PDB entry 9B8V | electron microscopy, 4.00 A resolution | chains B and C of the 10 polymer chains in the assembly

Chain B (and C):
Molecule: Cellulose biosynthesis protein BcsG
Organism: Escherichia coli
Notes: chain C of this document is another copy of the same molecule, construct and numbering; everything in this record applies to it too
Reference sequence: P37659 (BCSG_ECOLI); numbering as in UniProt (aligned over 1-559)
Amino-acid sequence (567 residues; row label = number of the first residue in the row):
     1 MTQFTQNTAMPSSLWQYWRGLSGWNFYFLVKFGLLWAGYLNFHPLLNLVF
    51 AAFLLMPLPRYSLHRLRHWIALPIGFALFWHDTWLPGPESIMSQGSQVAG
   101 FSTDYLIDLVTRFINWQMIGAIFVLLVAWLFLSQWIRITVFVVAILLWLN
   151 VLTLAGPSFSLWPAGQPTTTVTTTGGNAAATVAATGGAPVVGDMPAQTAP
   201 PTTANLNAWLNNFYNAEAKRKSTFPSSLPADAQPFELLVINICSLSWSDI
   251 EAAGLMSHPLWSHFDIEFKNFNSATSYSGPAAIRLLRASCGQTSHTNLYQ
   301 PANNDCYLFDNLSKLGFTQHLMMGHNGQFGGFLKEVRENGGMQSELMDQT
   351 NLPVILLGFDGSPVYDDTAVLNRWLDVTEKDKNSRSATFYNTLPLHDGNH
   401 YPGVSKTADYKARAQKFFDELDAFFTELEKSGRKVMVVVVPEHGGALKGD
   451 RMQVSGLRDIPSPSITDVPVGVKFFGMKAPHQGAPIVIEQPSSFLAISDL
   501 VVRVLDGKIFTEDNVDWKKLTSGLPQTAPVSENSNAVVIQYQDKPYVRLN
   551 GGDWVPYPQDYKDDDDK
Not modelled in the structure: 1-18, 156-567 (chain C: 1-13, 156-567)
Construct notes: expression tag (560-567)

Chain B / chain C interface:
Contacting residue pairs - 13 pairs, chain B then chain C:
  Q117(B) - L45(C)
  G120(B) - V49(C)
  F123(B) - V49(C)
  F123(B) - A52(C)  hydrophobic
  F123(B) - F53(C)
  V124(B) - L48(C)  hydrophobic
  V124(B) - V49(C)  hydrophobic
  V127(B) - W18(C)  hydrophobic
  V127(B) - A52(C)
  F131(B) - W18(C)  hydrophobic
  Q134(B) - L14(C)
  Q134(B) - W15(C)
  Q134(B) - W18(C)  hydrogen bond
Other interface residues (no listed pair), chain B (11 interface residues in all): W36, A121, L130, W135
Other interface residues (no listed pair), chain C (9 interface residues in all): L154

Overview:
11 residues of chain B and 9 residues of chain C are in contact; the contacts include 1 hydrogen bond. The
hydrogen-bonded pair is Q134(B)-W18(C).
Both chains are Cellulose biosynthesis protein BcsG (Escherichia coli). Entry 9B8V (AlphaFold2 informed
cryo-EM model of the E. coli cellulose synthase BcsAG3B6 complex) was determined by electron microscopy,
deposited together with 9B87, 9B8A, 9B8H and 9B8I.
